1MX9 - chains A and F of the 6 polymer chains in the assembly; structure by X-ray diffraction, 2.90 A resolution.

Chain A:
Name: liver Carboxylesterase I
From: Homo sapiens
Notes: EC 3.1.1.1
UniProt: P23141 (EST1_HUMAN); residues 1019-1567 here correspond to UniProt positions 19-567 (UniProt number = residue number - 1000)
Chain sequence (548 residues; row label = number of the first residue in the row; note: 1 number in that range is skipped by the numbering (no residue carries it; nothing is unmodelled there)):
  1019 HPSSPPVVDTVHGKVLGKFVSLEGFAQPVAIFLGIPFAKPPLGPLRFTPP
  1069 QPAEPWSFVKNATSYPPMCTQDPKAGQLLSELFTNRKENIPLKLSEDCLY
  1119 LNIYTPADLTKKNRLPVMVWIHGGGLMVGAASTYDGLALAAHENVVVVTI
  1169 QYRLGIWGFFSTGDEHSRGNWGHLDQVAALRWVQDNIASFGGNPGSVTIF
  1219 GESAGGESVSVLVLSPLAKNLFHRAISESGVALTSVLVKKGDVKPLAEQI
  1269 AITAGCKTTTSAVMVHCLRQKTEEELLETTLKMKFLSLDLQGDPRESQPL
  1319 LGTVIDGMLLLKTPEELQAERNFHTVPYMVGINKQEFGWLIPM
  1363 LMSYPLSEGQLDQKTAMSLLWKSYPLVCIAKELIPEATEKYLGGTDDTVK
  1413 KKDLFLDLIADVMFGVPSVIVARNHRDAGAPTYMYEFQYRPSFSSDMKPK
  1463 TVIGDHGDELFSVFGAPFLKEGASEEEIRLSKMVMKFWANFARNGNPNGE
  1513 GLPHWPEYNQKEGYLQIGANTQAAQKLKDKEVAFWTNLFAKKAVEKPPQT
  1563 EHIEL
Disordered / not traced: 1019-1020, 1554-1567
Disulfide bonds: Cys-1087/Cys-1116, Cys-1274/Cys-1285
Small-molecule neighbours: N-methylnaloxonium (NLX; (5a,17r)-4,5-epoxy-3,14-dihydroxy-17-methyl-6-oxo-17-(2-propenyl)-morphinanium): Ala-1093, Leu-1096, Leu-1097, Phe-1101, Gly-1142, Gly-1143, Val-1146, Glu-1220, Ser-1221, Ala-1222, Leu-1304, Leu-1358, Ile-1359, Leu-1363, Met-1364, His-1468

Chain F:
Name: liver Carboxylesterase I
From: Homo sapiens
Notes: EC 3.1.1.1
UniProt: P23141 (EST1_HUMAN); residues 6019-6567 here correspond to UniProt positions 19-567 (UniProt number = residue number - 6000)
Chain sequence (548 residues; numbered 6019 to 6567; 1 number in that range is skipped by the numbering (no residue carries it; nothing is unmodelled there); the number before each row is that of its first residue):
  6019 HPSSPPVVDTVHGKVLGKFVSLEGFAQPVAIFLGIPFAKPPLGPLRFTPP
  6069 QPAEPWSFVKNATSYPPMCTQDPKAGQLLSELFTNRKENIPLKLSEDCLY
  6119 LNIYTPADLTKKNRLPVMVWIHGGGLMVGAASTYDGLALAAHENVVVVTI
  6169 QYRLGIWGFFSTGDEHSRGNWGHLDQVAALRWVQDNIASFGGNPGSVTIF
  6219 GESAGGESVSVLVLSPLAKNLFHRAISESGVALTSVLVKKGDVKPLAEQI
  6269 AITAGCKTTTSAVMVHCLRQKTEEELLETTLKMKFLSLDLQGDPRESQPL
  6319 LGTVIDGMLLLKTPEELQAERNFHTVPYMVGINKQEFGWLIPM
  6363 LMSYPLSEGQLDQKTAMSLLWKSYPLVCIAKELIPEATEKYLGGTDDTVK
  6413 KKDLFLDLIADVMFGVPSVIVARNHRDAGAPTYMYEFQYRPSFSSDMKPK
  6463 TVIGDHGDELFSVFGAPFLKEGASEEEIRLSKMVMKFWANFARNGNPNGE
  6513 GLPHWPEYNQKEGYLQIGANTQAAQKLKDKEVAFWTNLFAKKAVEKPPQT
  6563 EHIEL
Disordered / not traced: 6019-6021, 6554-6567
Disulfide bonds: Cys-6087/Cys-6116, Cys-6274/Cys-6285
Small-molecule neighbours: N-methylnaloxonium (NLX; (5a,17r)-4,5-epoxy-3,14-dihydroxy-17-methyl-6-oxo-17-(2-propenyl)-morphinanium): Leu-6097, Gly-6142, Gly-6143, Val-6146, Ser-6221, Ala-6222, Val-6254, Leu-6255, Leu-6304, Pro-6317, Leu-6318, Ile-6359, Leu-6363, Met-6364, Leu-6388, Met-6425, Phe-6426, His-6468

Chain A / chain F interface:
Pairs across the interface (73; chain A residue first):
  Lys-1092(A) with Gln-6309(F)
  Gln-1095(A) with Gln-6309(F)
  Glu-1099(A) with Gln-6309(F)
  Glu-1292(A) with Lys-6300(F), salt bridge
  Glu-1296(A) with Glu-6296(F); Lys-6300(F), salt bridge
  Leu-1299(A) with Lys-6300(F)
  Lys-1300(A) with Lys-6092(F), hydrogen bond (backbone-side chain); Glu-6296(F), salt bridge
  Met-1301(A) with Lys-6092(F)
  Lys-1302(A) with Lys-6092(F); Lys-6302(F)
  Leu-1308(A) with Met-6459(F), hydrophobic
  Gln-1309(A) with Gln-6095(F); Glu-6099(F)
  Gly-1356(A) with Ser-6369(F); Glu-6370(F)
  Trp-1357(A) with Ser-6369(F)
  Met-1361(A) with Leu-6308(F), hydrophobic
  Ser-1365(A) with Ser-6365(F), hydrogen bond
  Pro-1367(A) with Met-6361(F), hydrophobic
  Leu-1368(A) with Leu-6368(F); Ser-6369(F)
  Ser-1369(A) with Phe-6355(F); Gly-6356(F), hydrogen bond (side chain-backbone); Pro-6360(F); Leu-6368(F); Leu-6418(F)
  Glu-1370(A) with Gln-6353(F); Gly-6356(F); Lys-6414(F), hydrogen bond (backbone-side chain); Asp-6415(F); Leu-6418(F); Pro-6461(F); Thr-6463(F), hydrogen bond; Val-6464(F)
  Gly-1371(A) with Ser-6369(F); Gly-6371(F)
  Gln-1372(A) with Lys-6414(F); Pro-6461(F); Thr-6463(F)
  Asp-1374(A) with Pro-6461(F); Lys-6462(F), salt bridge
  Lys-1376(A) with Lys-6462(F)
  Thr-1377(A) with Asp-6458(F), hydrogen bond (side chain-backbone); Met-6459(F); Lys-6460(F), hydrogen bond (side chain-backbone); Pro-6461(F); Lys-6462(F), hydrogen bond
  Ser-1380(A) with Asp-6458(F); Met-6459(F)
  Leu-1381(A) with Met-6459(F), hydrophobic
  Val-1411(A) with Val-6411(F), hydrophobic
  Lys-1414(A) with Ser-6369(F); Glu-6370(F), salt bridge; Gly-6371(F)
  Asp-1415(A) with Glu-6370(F)
  Leu-1418(A) with Glu-6370(F)
  Asp-1458(A) with Thr-6377(F); Ser-6380(F)
  Met-1459(A) with Leu-6308(F); Thr-6377(F); Leu-6381(F), hydrophobic
  Lys-1460(A) with Thr-6377(F), hydrogen bond (backbone-side chain)
  Pro-1461(A) with Glu-6370(F); Gln-6372(F); Asp-6374(F); Thr-6377(F)
  Lys-1462(A) with Asp-6374(F), hydrogen bond (backbone-side chain); Lys-6376(F)
  Thr-1463(A) with Glu-6370(F); Gln-6372(F)
  Val-1464(A) with Glu-6370(F)
Interface residues without a listed pair, chain A (40 interface residues in all): Asp-1090, Leu-1096, Lys-1384
Interface residues without a listed pair, chain F (42 interface residues in all): Glu-6292, Leu-6299, Met-6301, Asp-6307, Trp-6357, Pro-6367, Lys-6384

Summary:
40 residues of chain A face 42 of chain F across their interface; the contacts include 10 hydrogen bonds and 5
salt bridges. Among the polar pairs are Glu-1292(A)/Lys-6300(F), Glu-1296(A)/Lys-6300(F) and
Lys-1300(A)/Glu-6296(F). Chain A binds N-methylnaloxonium. Bound to chain F: N-methylnaloxonium.
Chain A and chain F are both liver Carboxylesterase I (Homo sapiens); the structure, Crystal Structure of
Human Liver Carboxylesterase in complexed with naloxone methiodide, a heroin analogue, was determined by X-ray
diffraction, deposited together with 1MX5.
